Entry 6Q6N (X-ray diffraction, 1.63 A resolution); this record covers chains A and B.

Chain A (and B):
Molecule: Glucosylceramidase
Organism: Homo sapiens
Notes: EC 3.2.1.45; chain B of this document is another copy of the same molecule, construct and numbering; everything in this record applies to it too
UniProt: P04062 (GLCM_HUMAN); residues 1-497 here correspond to UniProt positions 40-536 (UniProt number = residue number + 39)
Chain sequence (497 residues; numbered 1 to 497; the number before each row is that of its first residue):
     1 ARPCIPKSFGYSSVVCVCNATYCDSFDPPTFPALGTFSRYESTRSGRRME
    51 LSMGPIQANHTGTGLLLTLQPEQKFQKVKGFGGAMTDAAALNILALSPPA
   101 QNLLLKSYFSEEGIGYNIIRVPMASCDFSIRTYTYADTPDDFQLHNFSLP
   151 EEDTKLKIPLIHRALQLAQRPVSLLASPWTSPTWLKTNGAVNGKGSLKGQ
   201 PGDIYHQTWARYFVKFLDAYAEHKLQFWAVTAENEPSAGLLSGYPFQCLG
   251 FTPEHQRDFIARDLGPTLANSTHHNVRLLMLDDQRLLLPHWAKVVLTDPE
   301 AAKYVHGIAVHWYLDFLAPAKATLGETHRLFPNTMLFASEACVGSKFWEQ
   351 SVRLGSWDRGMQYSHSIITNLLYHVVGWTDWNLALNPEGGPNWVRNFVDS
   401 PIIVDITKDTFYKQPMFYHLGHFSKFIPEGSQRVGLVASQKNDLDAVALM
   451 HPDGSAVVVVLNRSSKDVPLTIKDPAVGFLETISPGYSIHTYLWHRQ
Unresolved in the structure: 345 (chain B: 316-318, 344-347)
Construct notes: engineered mutation His495 (Arg534 in P04062)
Disulfides: Cys4-Cys16, Cys18-Cys23
Glycans and other covalent adducts: N-acetylglucosamine (NAG) linked to Asn19; compound HK2 linked to Glu340
Ligand contacts: HK2 ((1S,3S,4R,6R)-2,3,4,6-tetrakis(oxidanyl)-5-[[4-[3-(4-phenylphenoxy)propyl]-1,2,3-triazol-1-yl]methyl]cyclohexan-1-olate): Asp127, Phe128, Trp179, Asn234, Glu235, Phe246, His311, Tyr313, Cys342, Trp381, Asn396, Val398
Swiss-Prot annotation at these positions:
  - active site: Glu235 (Proton donor), Glu340 (Nucleophile)
  - glycosylation (N-linked (GlcNAc...) asparagine): Asn19, Asn59, Asn146, Asn270, Asn462

Chain A / chain B interface:
Pairs across the interface - 11 pairs, chain A then chain B:
  Ser242(A) - Trp348(B)
  Ser242(A) - Asp358(B)
  Gly243(A) - Trp348(B)  hydrogen bond (backbone-side chain)
  Tyr244(A) - Trp348(B)  hydrophobic
  Pro245(A) - Trp348(B)
  Phe316(A) - Leu286(B)
  Leu317(A) - Pro319(B)
  Trp348(A) - Ser242(B)  hydrogen bond (side chain-backbone)
  Trp348(A) - Gly243(B)  hydrogen bond (side chain-backbone)
  Trp348(A) - Tyr244(B)  hydrophobic
  Trp348(A) - Pro245(B)
Interface residues without a listed pair, chain A (12 interface residues in all): Lys194, Leu241, Phe347, Glu349, Asp358
Interface residues without a listed pair, chain B (12 interface residues in all): Leu241, Glu349, Asn396, Tyr487

Summary:
Chain A and chain B each contribute 12 residues to their interface, with 3 hydrogen bonds. Among the polar
pairs are Gly243(A)-Trp348(B) and Trp348(A)-Ser242(B). Compound HK2 is covalently linked to Glu340(A).
Covalently linked N-acetylglucosamine: at Asn19(A).
Both chains are Glucosylceramidase (Homo sapiens). Entry 6Q6N (Crystal structure of recombinant human
beta-glucocerebrosidase in complex with biphenyl-cyclophellitol inhibitor (ME655)) was determined by X-ray
diffraction, deposited together with 6Q6K and 6Q6L.
